Entry 4HI9 (X-ray diffraction, 1.20 A resolution); this record covers chains A and B.

Chain A:
Name: Integrin-linked protein kinase
Organism: Homo sapiens
Notes: EC 2.7.11.1; fragment: Ankyrin repeat domain
Reference sequence: Q13418 (ILK_HUMAN); residues 1-174 here = UniProt positions 1-174
Chain sequence (179 residues; each row starts with the number of its first residue; numbers below 1 keep their minus sign (Gly-4 is residue -4)):
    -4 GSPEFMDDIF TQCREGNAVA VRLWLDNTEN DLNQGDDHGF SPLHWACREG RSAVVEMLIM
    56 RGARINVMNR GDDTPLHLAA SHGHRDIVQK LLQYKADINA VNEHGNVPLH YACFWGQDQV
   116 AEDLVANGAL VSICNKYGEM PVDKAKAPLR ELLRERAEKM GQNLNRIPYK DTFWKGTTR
Not modelled in the structure: -4 to 2, 171-174
Differences from the reference sequence: expression tag (-4 to 0)
Curated features (UniProtKB/Swiss-Prot):
  - modified residue: Met1 (N-acetylmethionine), Thr173 (Phosphothreonine)
  - mutagenesis: Asp31 (D31A: Loss of interaction with LIMS1 and loss of localization to focal adhesions), His99 (H99D: Alters interaction with LIMS1), Thr173 (T173A: Severely reduces PAK1-mediated phosphorylation and increases nuclear localization. Reduced cell proliferation and cell migration; when associated with A-246)

Chain B:
Name: LIM and senescent cell antigen-like-containing domain protein 1
Organism: Homo sapiens
Notes: fragment: LIM1 domain
Reference sequence: P48059 (LIMS1_HUMAN); numbering as in UniProt (aligned over 6-68)
Chain sequence (72 residues; row label = number of the first residue in the row; numbers below 1 keep their minus sign (Ser-3 is residue -3)):
    -3 SENLYFQGSA SATCERCKGG FAPAEKIVNS NGELYHEQCF VCAQCFQQFP EGLFYEFEGR
    57 KYCEHDFQML FA
Differences from the reference sequence: expression tag (-3 to 5)
Curated features (UniProtKB/Swiss-Prot):
  - mutagenesis: Gln40 (Q40A: Loss of interaction with ILK and loss of localization to focal adhesions), Phe42 (F42A: Loss of interaction with ILK and loss of localization to focal adhesions), Arg56 (R56A: Alters interaction with ILK), His61 (H61D: Alters interaction with ILK), Asp62 (D62A: Alters interaction with ILK), Leu66 (L66D: Alters interaction with ILK)

Interface between chain A and chain B:
Contacting residue pairs (37; chain A residue first):
  His33(A) with Met65(B); Leu66(B); Phe67(B); Ala68(B)
  Phe35(A) with Leu66(B)
  Arg43(A) with Phe53(B); Glu54(B), salt bridge
  Asn64(A) with Leu66(B)
  Arg65(A) with Gln64(B), hydrogen bond (side chain-backbone); Met65(B), hydrogen bond (side chain-backbone)
  Gly66(A) with Leu66(B)
  Asp68(A) with Gln40(B), hydrogen bond
  Ser76(A) with Arg56(B), hydrogen bond
  His77(A) with Arg56(B)
  Asn97(A) with Gln40(B)
  Glu98(A) with His61(B), salt bridge; Met65(B)
  His99(A) with Cys41(B); Asp62(B), salt bridge
  Asn101(A) with Gln40(B), hydrogen bond (side chain-backbone); Phe42(B)
  His105(A) with Phe42(B)
  Tyr106(A) with Ala39(B); Gln40(B), hydrogen bond (side chain-backbone); Phe42(B), hydrophobic
  Phe109(A) with Arg12(B), hydrogen bond (backbone-side chain); Val37(B), hydrophobic; Phe42(B), hydrophobic
  Trp110(A) with Arg12(B); Ala39(B), hydrophobic; Arg56(B)
  Tyr132(A) with Gln43(B)
  Glu134(A) with Phe42(B); Gln43(B)
  Lys139(A) with Phe42(B)
  Lys141(A) with Cys13(B), hydrogen bond (side chain-backbone); Gly15(B)
Also at the interface, not in a pair above, chain A (24 interface residues in all): Glu44, Gln112, Asn130
Also at the interface, not in a pair above, chain B (22 interface residues in all): Lys14, Gln34, Tyr58

Overview:
24 residues of chain A and 22 residues of chain B are in contact, with 8 hydrogen bonds and 3 salt bridges.
Among the polar pairs are Arg43(A)-Glu54(B), Glu98(A)-His61(B) and His99(A)-Asp62(B). From UniProt: 3
mutagenesis sites on chain A; 6 mutagenesis sites on chain B.
Here chain A is Integrin-linked protein kinase and chain B is LIM and senescent cell antigen-like-containing
domain protein 1, both from Homo sapiens. Entry 4HI9 (1.2 structure of integrin-linked kinase ankyrin repeat
domain in complex with PINCH1 LIM1 domain collected at ...) was determined by X-ray diffraction.
